Entry 6K07 (X-ray diffraction, 2.24 A resolution); this record covers chains A and B.

# Chain A
Molecule: Mitotic spindle assembly checkpoint protein MAD2B
Source organism: Homo sapiens
UniProtKB: Q9UI95 (MD2L2_HUMAN); numbering as in UniProt (aligned over 7-211)
Amino-acid sequence (219 residues; numbered -7 to 211; the number before each row is that of its first residue; numbers below 1 keep their minus sign (Met-7 is residue -7)):
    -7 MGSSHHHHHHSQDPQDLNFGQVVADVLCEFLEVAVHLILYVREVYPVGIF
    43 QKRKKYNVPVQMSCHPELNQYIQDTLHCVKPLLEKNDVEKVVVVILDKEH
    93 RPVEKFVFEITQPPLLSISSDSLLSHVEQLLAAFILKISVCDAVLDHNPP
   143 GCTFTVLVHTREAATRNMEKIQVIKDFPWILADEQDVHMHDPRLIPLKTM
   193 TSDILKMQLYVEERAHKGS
Disordered / not traced: -7 to 8, 208-211
Construct notes: expression tag (-7 to 6); engineered mutation Ala124 (Arg in Q9UI95)
UniProt features mapped onto this chain:
  - natural variant: Val85 (V85E: In FANCV)
  - mutagenesis: Tyr63 (Y63A: Alters interaction with REV3L. Loss of interaction with REV3L; when associated with A-171), Trp171 (W171A: Alters interaction with REV3L and REV1. Loss of interaction with REV3L; when associated with A-63. No effect on interaction with REV1; when associated with A-124), Leu186 (L186A: Significantly prevents interaction with REV1; no effect on interaction with REV3L), Gln200 (Q200A: Significantly prevents interaction with REV1; no effect on interaction with REV3L), Tyr202 (Y202A: Significantly prevents interaction with REV1; no effect on interaction with REV3L)
From the paper describing this entry:
  - mutagenesis - Y37A, Y37S/H57A, H57A, F146A, F169A, F169A/W171A: unchanged binding to Shieldin complex subunit 3 (chain B)
  - mutagenesis - Y37A/F146A, Y37S/I41D/H57A, Y63A/W171A: decreased binding to Shieldin complex subunit 3 (chain B)
  - conformationally variable residues (order/disorder transition): Ala156 to Ala174

# Chain B
Molecule: Shieldin complex subunit 3
Source organism: Homo sapiens
UniProtKB: Q6ZNX1 (SHLD3_HUMAN); numbering as in UniProt (aligned over 46-74)
Amino-acid sequence (30 residues; each row starts with the number of its first residue):
    45 MGSKLPLRPKRSPPVISEEAAEDVKQYLTI
Disordered / not traced: 45-48, 74
Construct notes: expression tag (45)
UniProt features mapped onto this chain:
  - mutagenesis: Pro53 to Pro58 (Fails to interact with MAD2L2)
From the paper describing this entry:
  - mutagenesis - P50A, P53A, P53A/P57A, P57A, P58A: unchanged binding to Mitotic spindle assembly checkpoint protein MAD2B (chain A)
  - mutagenesis - P53A/P58A (152.2-fold), P53A/I60K, P57A/P58A, I60K: decreased binding to Mitotic spindle assembly checkpoint protein MAD2B (chain A)

# Chain A / chain B interface
Residue-residue contacts (51; chain A residue first):
  Tyr37(A) - Pro57(B)
  Tyr37(A) - Pro58(B)  hydrogen bond (side chain-backbone)
  Tyr37(A) - Ile60(B)  hydrophobic
  Pro38(A) - Ala65(B)  hydrophobic
  Gly40(A) - Lys69(B)
  Ile41(A) - Ile60(B)  hydrophobic
  Ile41(A) - Ala65(B)  hydrophobic
  Ile41(A) - Val68(B)  hydrophobic
  Gln43(A) - Thr73(B)
  Cys56(A) - Val68(B)  hydrophobic
  Cys56(A) - Leu72(B)  hydrogen bond (side chain-backbone)
  His57(A) - Ile60(B)
  His57(A) - Val68(B)
  Glu59(A) - Pro58(B)
  Leu60(A) - Pro58(B)  hydrophobic
  Tyr63(A) - Pro53(B)
  Tyr63(A) - Arg55(B)  hydrogen bond (side chain-backbone)
  Tyr63(A) - Ser56(B)
  Tyr63(A) - Pro57(B)
  Phe146(A) - Pro57(B)
  Val148(A) - Leu51(B)
  Val148(A) - Arg52(B)
  Val148(A) - Pro53(B)
  Leu149(A) - Pro50(B)  hydrophobic
  Leu149(A) - Leu51(B)
  Leu149(A) - Arg52(B)
  Val150(A) - Pro50(B)
  Val150(A) - Leu51(B)  hydrogen bond (backbone-backbone)
  His151(A) - Pro50(B)
  Asn159(A) - Leu51(B)
  Met160(A) - Leu51(B)  hydrophobic
  Phe169(A) - Pro53(B)  hydrophobic
  Pro170(A) - Pro53(B)
  Pro170(A) - Lys54(B)  hydrogen bond (backbone-backbone)
  Trp171(A) - Leu51(B)  hydrophobic
  Trp171(A) - Arg52(B)
  Trp171(A) - Pro53(B)
  Trp171(A) - Lys54(B)
  Ile172(A) - Leu51(B)
  Ile172(A) - Arg52(B)  hydrogen bond (backbone-backbone)
  Ile172(A) - Lys54(B)
  Leu173(A) - Leu49(B)
  Leu173(A) - Pro50(B)
  Leu173(A) - Leu51(B)  hydrophobic
  Ala174(A) - Leu49(B)
  Ala174(A) - Pro50(B)  hydrogen bond (backbone-backbone)
  Asp175(A) - Leu49(B)
  Glu176(A) - Leu49(B)
  Asp178(A) - Arg52(B)  salt bridge
  Val179(A) - Leu49(B)  hydrophobic
  Val179(A) - Pro50(B)  hydrophobic
Other interface residues (no listed pair), chain A (31 interface residues in all): Pro58, Thr67, Thr147, Ile163
Other interface residues (no listed pair), chain B (17 interface residues in all): Glu62
Interface features reported in the paper:
  - residue pairs: Tyr37(A)-Pro58(B) (hydrogen bond), Tyr37(A)-Ile60(B) (hydrophobic contact), Ile41(A)-Ile60(B) (hydrophobic contact), His57(A)-Val68(B) (hydrophobic contact), Tyr63(A)-Pro57(B), Tyr63(A)-Arg55(B) (hydrogen bond), Phe146(A)-Pro57(B), His151(A)-Pro50(B), Phe169(A)-Pro53(B) (hydrophobic contact), Trp171(A)-Pro53(B) (hydrophobic contact)
  - interface residues, chain A: Tyr37(A), Ile41(A), His57(A)
  - hot spots on chain A (mutagenesis) - Y63A, W171A: decreased binding to Shieldin complex subunit 3 (chain B)
  - interface residues, chain B: Pro58(B), Ile60(B), Val68(B)
  - hot spots on chain B (mutagenesis) - I60A, I60D, V68D: decreased binding to Mitotic spindle assembly checkpoint protein MAD2B (chain A)

# In short
The interface between chain A and chain B involves 31 residues on one side and 17 on the other, with 7
hydrogen bonds and 1 salt bridge. Polar pairs include Asp178(A)-Arg52(B), Tyr37(A)-Pro58(B) and
Cys56(A)-Leu72(B). The authors report hydrogen bonds between Tyr37(A) and Pro58(B) and Tyr63(A) and Arg55(B);
hydrophobic contacts between Tyr37(A) and Ile60(B), Ile41(A) and Ile60(B) and His57(A) and Val68(B) among
others; contacts between Tyr63(A) and Pro57(B), Phe146(A) and Pro57(B) and His151(A) and Pro50(B). The paper
reports that P53A/P58A, P53A/I60K and P57A/P58A of chain B, among others, reduce binding to Mitotic spindle
assembly checkpoint protein MAD2B (chain A); interface residues Tyr37(A), Ile41(A) and Pro58(B) among others;
23 substitutions were tested in all.
Here chain A is Mitotic spindle assembly checkpoint protein MAD2B and chain B is Shieldin complex subunit 3,
both from Homo sapiens. Entry 6K07 (Crystal structure of REV7(R124A) in complex with a Shieldin3 fragment) was
determined by X-ray diffraction (same publication as 6K08).
